6EGX - chains A and C of the 4 polymer chains in the assembly; structure by electron microscopy, 4.06 A resolution (low resolution: residue-level contacts below are approximate; hydrogen-bond / salt-bridge calls are withheld).

== Chain A ==
Name: structural protein VP1
Source organism: Sacbrood virus
UniProt: A0A223DN59 (A0A223DN59_9VIRU); residues 15-243 here correspond to UniProt positions 770-998 (UniProt number = residue number + 755)
Amino-acid sequence (229 residues; numbered 15 to 243; the number before each row is that of its first residue):
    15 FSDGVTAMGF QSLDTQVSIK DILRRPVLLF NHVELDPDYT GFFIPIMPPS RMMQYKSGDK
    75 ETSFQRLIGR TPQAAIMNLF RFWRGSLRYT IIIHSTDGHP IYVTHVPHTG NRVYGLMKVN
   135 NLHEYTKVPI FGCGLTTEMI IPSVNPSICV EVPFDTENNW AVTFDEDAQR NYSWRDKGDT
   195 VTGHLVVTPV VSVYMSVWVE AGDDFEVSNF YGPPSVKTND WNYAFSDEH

== Chain C ==
Name: structural protein VP3
Source organism: Sacbrood virus
UniProt: A0A2I6HDZ6 (A0A2I6HDZ6_9VIRU); residues 1-273 here correspond to UniProt positions 429-701 (UniProt number = residue number + 428)
Amino-acid sequence (273 residues; numbered 1 to 273; the number before each row is that of its first residue):
     1 DKPKDVSSIT IIPKPRLGFP HGKGKSDAVA MRVNPVALTS FQDVSAYPDE PRTTLDIARI
    61 WGLRSTFNWG SGDEHGKELF NTVLDPGLRF YDQDYEGQIT PMEYVTGLYN FWSGPIELRF
   121 DFVSNAFHTG TVIISAEYNR SSTNTDECQS HSTYTKTFHL GEQKSVHFTV PYIYDTVVRR
   181 NTASAYLPVT DYDKVDNVSR AQAMGIRAES KMRVKVRVVN VLRPVASTTS TIEVLVYMRG
   241 GKNYALHGLK QSTYWPSNSV VPIDSFPPDG YDP

== Chain A / chain C interface ==
Contacting residue pairs (174; chain A residue first):
  F15(A) with Y154(C); T155(C); F168(C)
  D17(A) with P115(C); K242(C); N243(C)
  G18(A) with N243(C)
  T20(A) with N243(C)
  A21(A) with S113(C)
  M22(A) with A245(C)
  F24(A) with V177(C)
  Q25(A) with V177(C)
  D28(A) with H247(C)
  Q30(A) with Y109(C); G248(C); L249(C)
  V31(A) with T53(C); T54(C); L55(C); Y109(C)
  I33(A) with P51(C); R52(C); T53(C); T54(C)
  D35(A) with K23(C)
  I36(A) with T54(C); Y109(C)
  R38(A) with G22(C)
  R39(A) with L249(C)
  P40(A) with F19(C)
  R65(A) with N258(C); S259(C)
  M66(A) with V261(C); I263(C)
  Q68(A) with W255(C); P256(C); V260(C)
  Y69(A) with D191(C)
  K70(A) with V260(C); P262(C)
  S71(A) with D191(C)
  D73(A) with P262(C)
  F78(A) with I263(C)
  R80(A) with D191(C)
  L81(A) with Y186(C); T190(C); Q251(C)
  R84(A) with L187(C); Q251(C); S252(C); W255(C)
  P86(A) with K250(C)
  A89(A) with Y104(C); L108(C)
  I90(A) with L108(C)
  N92(A) with Y104(C); P256(C)
  L93(A) with Y104(C)
  F94(A) with E50(C)
  R98(A) with T39(C); S40(C); F41(C); V44(C)
  G99(A) with T39(C)
  S100(A) with R32(C); T39(C)
  R102(A) with S26(C); A28(C)
  T104(A) with R16(C); F19(C)
  V117(A) with M31(C)
  N125(A) with F266(C)
  R126(A) with I263(C); D264(C); S265(C); F266(C); Y271(C)
  V127(A) with F266(C)
  Y128(A) with I263(C); S265(C)
  M131(A) with P268(C)
  T150(A) with M31(C)
  T151(A) with M31(C)
  E152(A) with M31(C)
  N159(A) with P15(C); R16(C)
  S161(A) with P15(C); R16(C)
  I162(A) with R16(C)
  C163(A) with R16(C); D27(C); A28(C); V29(C)
  V164(A) with V29(C)
  E165(A) with A28(C); V29(C); M31(C)
  P167(A) with M31(C); R32(C)
  F168(A) with T39(C)
  N173(A) with V44(C)
  W174(A) with V44(C); S45(C); Y47(C)
  E180(A) with S259(C)
  D181(A) with V261(C)
  A182(A) with V261(C); I263(C); Y271(C)
  Q183(A) with V261(C); P262(C); D264(C); Y271(C)
  N185(A) with Y271(C)
  W188(A) with F266(C)
  K191(A) with F266(C)
  W212(A) with F19(C)
  D218(A) with R32(C); L38(C); T39(C)
  E220(A) with F41(C); A46(C)
  S222(A) with Y47(C)
  F224(A) with E50(C); I60(C)
  P227(A) with I99(C); P101(C); Y104(C)
  S229(A) with G97(C); Q98(C); P256(C); S257(C); N258(C)
  V230(A) with E96(C); G97(C); I99(C); Y254(C); W255(C); S257(C)
  K231(A) with Y95(C); E96(C); Y192(C); W255(C); S257(C)
  T232(A) with Y95(C); T253(C); Y254(C)
  N233(A) with D94(C); Y192(C)
  D234(A) with L187(C); T253(C)
  W235(A) with Y91(C); D92(C); Q93(C); D94(C); R207(C)
  N236(A) with V195(C); R200(C)
  Y237(A) with L187(C); V189(C); D193(C); V195(C); A203(C)
  A238(A) with R207(C)
  F239(A) with N197(C); R200(C); A201(C); I206(C); R207(C)
  S240(A) with R207(C); E209(C)
  D241(A) with R207(C); E209(C)
  E242(A) with K211(C)
Interface residues without a listed pair, chain A (94 interface residues in all): S26, S32, T76, H119, G124, V166, E214, N223, P228
Interface residues without a listed pair, chain C (98 interface residues in all): P20, A30, I57, T100, T169, P171, V178, A183, S184, G205, L246, P267

== Summary ==
94 residues of chain A face 98 of chain C across their interface.
Chain A is structural protein VP1 and chain C is structural protein VP3, both from Sacbrood virus; the
structure, Sacbrood virus of honeybee - expansion state I, was determined by electron microscopy, deposited
together with 5LSF, 5OYP, 6EGV, 6EH1 and 6EIW.
